2MEV - chains 1 and 3 of the 4 polymer chains in the assembly; structure by X-ray diffraction, 3.00 A resolution.

== Chain 1 ==
Protein: Mengo virus coat protein (subunit VP1)
From: Mengo virus
UniProtKB: P12296 (POLG_ENMGO); residues 1-277 here correspond to UniProt positions 558-834 (UniProt number = residue number + 557)
Sequence (277 residues; numbered 1 to 277; the number before each row is that of its first residue):
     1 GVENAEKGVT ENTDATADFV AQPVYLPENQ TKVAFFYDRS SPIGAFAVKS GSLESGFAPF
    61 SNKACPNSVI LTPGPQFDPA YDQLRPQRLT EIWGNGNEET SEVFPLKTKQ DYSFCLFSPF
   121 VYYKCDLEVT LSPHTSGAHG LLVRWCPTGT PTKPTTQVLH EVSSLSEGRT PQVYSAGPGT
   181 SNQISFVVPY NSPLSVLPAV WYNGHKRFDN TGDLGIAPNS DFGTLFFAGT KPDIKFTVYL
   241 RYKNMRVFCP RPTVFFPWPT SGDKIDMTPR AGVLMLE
Disordered / not traced: 269-277

== Chain 3 ==
Protein: Mengo virus coat protein (subunit VP3)
From: Mengo virus
UniProtKB: P12296 (POLG_ENMGO); residues 1-231 here correspond to UniProt positions 327-557 (UniProt number = residue number + 326)
Sequence (231 residues; each row starts with the number of its first residue):
     1 SPIPVTIREH AGTWYSTLPD STVPIYGKTP VAPANYMVGE YKDFLEIAQI PTFIGNKVPN
    61 AVPYIEASNT AVKTQPLAVY QVTLSCSCLA NTFLAALSRN FAQYRGSLVY TFVFTGTAMM
   121 KGKFLIAYTP PGAGKPTSRD QAMQATYAIW DLGLNSSYSF TVPFISPTHF RMVGTDQANI
   181 TNVDGWVTVW QLTPLTYPPG CPTSAKILTM VSAGKDFSLK MPISPAPWSP Q
Disulfide bonds: Cys-86/Cys-88

== Interface between chain 1 and chain 3 ==
Residue-residue contacts - 52 pairs, chain 1 then chain 3:
  Arg-85(1) with Asp-176(3), salt bridge
  Pro-147(1) with Ile-223(3)
  Thr-148(1) with Met-172(3)
  Gly-149(1) with Met-172(3)
  Thr-150(1) with Ala-102(3)
  Lys-153(1) with Asp-176(3), salt bridge
  Val-158(1) with Pro-227(3), hydrophobic
  Glu-167(1) with Pro-227(3)
  Gly-168(1) with Ser-224(3)
  Arg-169(1) with Asn-100(3), hydrogen bond; Ile-223(3), hydrogen bond (side chain-backbone); Ser-224(3), hydrogen bond (backbone-side chain)
  Thr-170(1) with Ser-16(3); Ser-224(3), hydrogen bond (side chain-backbone)
  Pro-171(1) with Ser-16(3)
  Gln-172(1) with Tyr-15(3); Ser-16(3), hydrogen bond (backbone-backbone)
  Val-173(1) with Thr-13(3); Trp-14(3); Tyr-15(3), hydrophobic
  Tyr-174(1) with Thr-13(3); Trp-14(3), hydrogen bond (backbone-backbone)
  Ser-175(1) with Thr-13(3)
  Thr-180(1) with Ala-11(3)
  Ser-181(1) with Glu-9(3); Ala-11(3)
  Gln-183(1) with Glu-9(3); His-10(3)
  Ile-184(1) with Thr-13(3)
  Ser-185(1) with Glu-9(3), hydrogen bond; His-10(3); Tyr-15(3), hydrogen bond (backbone-side chain)
  Phe-186(1) with Tyr-15(3), hydrophobic
  Tyr-190(1) with Met-221(3)
  Asn-191(1) with Gln-103(3), hydrogen bond (backbone-side chain); Met-221(3)
  Pro-193(1) with Gln-103(3); Thr-168(3); Phe-170(3); Met-172(3), hydrophobic
  Leu-194(1) with Thr-168(3)
  Ser-195(1) with His-169(3)
  Arg-207(1) with Gln-177(3), hydrogen bond; Asn-179(3), hydrogen bond; Ile-180(3); Asn-182(3), hydrogen bond
  Phe-208(1) with Pro-131(3), hydrophobic; Thr-181(3); Asn-182(3); Val-183(3)
  Asp-209(1) with Ile-180(3)
  Asn-219(1) with Met-172(3)
Also at the interface, not in a pair above, chain 1 (35 interface residues in all): Pro-151, Thr-152, Thr-156, Ser-192
Also at the interface, not in a pair above, chain 3 (35 interface residues in all): Ile-7, Arg-8, Gly-12, Thr-17, Gly-132, Gly-174, Pro-222, Pro-225, Ala-226

== Summary ==
Chain 1 and chain 3 each contribute 35 residues to their interface; the contacts include 12 hydrogen bonds and
2 salt bridges. Polar contacts include Arg-85(1)/Asp-176(3), Lys-153(1)/Asp-176(3) and Arg-169(1)/Asn-100(3).
Here chain 1 is Mengo virus coat protein (subunit VP1) and chain 3 is Mengo virus coat protein (subunit VP3),
both from Mengo virus. Entry 2MEV (Structural refinement and analysis of mengo virus) was determined by X-ray
diffraction.
